7ZHL - chain A; structure by X-ray diffraction, 2.20 A resolution.

[Chain A]
Molecule: RHS repeat protein
From: Salmonella enterica subsp. enterica serovar Typhimurium
UniProt: A0A3Y4SQA0 (A0A3Y4SQA0_SALTM); residues 2-114 here correspond to UniProt positions 1252-1364 (UniProt number = residue number + 1250)
Chain sequence (116 residues; row label = number of the first residue in the row; numbers below 1 keep their minus sign (Gly-1 is residue -1)):
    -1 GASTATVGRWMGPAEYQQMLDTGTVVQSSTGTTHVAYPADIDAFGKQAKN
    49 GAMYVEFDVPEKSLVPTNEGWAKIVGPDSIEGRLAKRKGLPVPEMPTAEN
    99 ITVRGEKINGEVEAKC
Disordered / not traced: -1 to 0, 114
Differences from the reference sequence: expression tag (-1 to 1)
Metal / ion sites: Zn2+ site 1: His32 (shared with 1 residue of chain B); Zn2+ site 2 near Asp40 (its only coordinating residue here); Zn2+ site 3 near Glu67 (its only coordinating residue here); Zn2+ site 4: Asp76, Glu104 (shared with 1 residue of chain B); Zn2+ site 5: Glu111 (shared with 2 residues of chain B)

[Summary]
Asp76 and Glu104 coordinate Zn2+ site 4.
Chain A is RHS repeat protein (Salmonella enterica subsp. enterica serovar Typhimurium); the structure,
Salmonella enterica Rhs1 C-terminal toxin TreTu, was determined by X-ray diffraction (same publication as
7ZHM).
